3OWS - chains A and C; structure by X-ray diffraction, 1.71 A resolution.

Chain A (and C):
Name: Steroid Delta-isomerase
From: Pseudomonas putida
Notes: EC 5.3.3.1; chain C of this document is another copy of the same molecule, construct and numbering; everything in this record applies to it too
UniProt: P07445 (SDIS_PSEPU); numbering as in UniProt (aligned over 1-131)
Amino-acid sequence (131 residues; each row starts with the number of its first residue):
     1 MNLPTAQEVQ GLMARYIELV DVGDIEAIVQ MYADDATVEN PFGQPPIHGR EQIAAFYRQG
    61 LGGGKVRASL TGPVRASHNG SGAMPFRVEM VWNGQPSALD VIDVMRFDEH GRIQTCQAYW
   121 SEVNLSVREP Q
Not modelled in the structure: 1, 131
Construct notes: engineered mutation Asn40 (Asp in P07445), Ser69 (Cys in P07445), Ser81 (Cys in P07445), Ser97 (Cys in P07445), Cys116 (Met in P07445)
Modified positions: Cys116 (s-cyano-l-cysteine; XCN)
Swiss-Prot annotation at these positions:
  - active site: Tyr16 (Proton donor)
  - binding site (substrate): Asp103
  - mutagenesis: Tyr16 (Y16F: Reduces activity 2000-fold. Reduces activity 10000-fold; when associated with E-103; N-103 or L-103; Y16S: Reduces activity 20-fold), Tyr32 (Y32S: Reduces activity 4-fold), Tyr57 (Y57S: Reduces activity 100-fold), Trp92 (W92A: Slightly reduces activity. Reduces protein stability), Asp103 (D103A/L: Reduces activity 100-fold. Reduces activity 10000-fold; when associated with F-16; D103E: Slightly reduces activity. Reduces activity 10000-fold; when associated with F-16 ...), Leu125 (L125A: Slightly reduces activity and reduces protein stability; when associated with A-127), Val127 (V127A: Slightly reduces activity and reduces protein stability; when associated with A-125)
Residues lining bound ligands: equilenin (EQU): Tyr16, Val20, Asn40, Tyr57, Gly60, Leu61, Val66, Phe86, Val88, Met90, Leu99, Val101, Asp103, Cys116, Ala118, Trp120
What the authors report for this chain:
  - binding site for equilenin: Tyr16, Asp103
  - catalytic residues: Tyr16, Asp103 (citing earlier work)

Interface between chain A and chain C:
Contacting residue pairs (56; chain A residue first):
  Ala6(A) with Ser121(C); Val123(C), hydrophobic
  Gln7(A) with Val123(C)
  Gln10(A) with Val123(C); Asn124(C)
  Phe42(A) with Ser77(C); Asn79(C); Ser81(C)
  Gly43(A) with Asn79(C)
  Pro73(A) with Asp100(C)
  Val74(A) with Asn124(C), hydrogen bond (backbone-side chain)
  Arg75(A) with Thr71(C); Pro85(C); Phe86(C); Asp100(C); Val101(C), hydrogen bond (side chain-backbone); Ile102(C); Tyr119(C); Asn124(C)
  Ala76(A) with Trp120(C); Ser121(C), hydrogen bond (backbone-side chain); Asn124(C), hydrogen bond (backbone-side chain)
  Ser77(A) with Phe42(C)
  His78(A) with Ser121(C); Glu122(C), salt bridge
  Asn79(A) with Phe42(C); Gly43(C)
  Ser81(A) with Phe42(C); Tyr119(C)
  Ala83(A) with Ile102(C)
  Met84(A) with Ile102(C)
  Pro85(A) with Arg75(C); Ile102(C)
  Phe86(A) with Arg75(C)
  Asp100(A) with Pro73(C); Arg75(C)
  Val101(A) with Arg75(C), hydrogen bond (backbone-side chain)
  Ile102(A) with Arg75(C); Ala83(C); Met84(C)
  Val104(A) with Val104(C), hydrophobic; Tyr119(C)
  Tyr119(A) with Arg75(C); Val104(C)
  Trp120(A) with Ala76(C)
  Ser121(A) with Ala6(C); Ala76(C), hydrogen bond (side chain-backbone); His78(C)
  Glu122(A) with His78(C), salt bridge
  Val123(A) with Ala6(C), hydrophobic; Gln7(C); Gln10(C)
  Asn124(A) with Gln10(C); Val74(C), hydrogen bond (side chain-backbone); Arg75(C); Ala76(C), hydrogen bond (side chain-backbone)
Other interface residues (no listed pair), chain A (29 interface residues in all): Thr71, Gly82
Other interface residues (no listed pair), chain C (29 interface residues in all): Gly82

In short:
Chain A and chain C each contribute 29 residues to their interface, with 8 hydrogen bonds and 2 salt bridges.
Polar pairs include His78(A)-Glu122(C), Val74(A)-Asn124(C) and Arg75(A)-Val101(C). Bound to chain A:
equilenin. The paper reports catalytic residues Tyr16(A) and Asp103(A); a binding site for equilenin at
Tyr16(A) and Asp103(A).
Both chains are Steroid Delta-isomerase (Pseudomonas putida). Entry 3OWS (Crystal Structure of Ketosteroid
Isomerase D40N/C69S/C81S/C97S/M116C-CN from P. putida with Bound Equilenin) was determined by X-ray
diffraction (same publication as 3VGN).
